Entry 4CR4 (electron microscopy, 8.80 A resolution (very low resolution: no residue pairs are listed; an interface is given only as per-side residue counts)); this record covers chains K and L of the 33 polymer chains in the assembly.

Chain K:
Molecule: 26S protease regulatory subunit 6B homolog
From: Saccharomyces cerevisiae
UniProt: P33298 (PRS6B_YEAST); residues 1-428 here = UniProt positions 1-428
Sequence (428 residues; numbered 1 to 428; the number before each row is that of its first residue):
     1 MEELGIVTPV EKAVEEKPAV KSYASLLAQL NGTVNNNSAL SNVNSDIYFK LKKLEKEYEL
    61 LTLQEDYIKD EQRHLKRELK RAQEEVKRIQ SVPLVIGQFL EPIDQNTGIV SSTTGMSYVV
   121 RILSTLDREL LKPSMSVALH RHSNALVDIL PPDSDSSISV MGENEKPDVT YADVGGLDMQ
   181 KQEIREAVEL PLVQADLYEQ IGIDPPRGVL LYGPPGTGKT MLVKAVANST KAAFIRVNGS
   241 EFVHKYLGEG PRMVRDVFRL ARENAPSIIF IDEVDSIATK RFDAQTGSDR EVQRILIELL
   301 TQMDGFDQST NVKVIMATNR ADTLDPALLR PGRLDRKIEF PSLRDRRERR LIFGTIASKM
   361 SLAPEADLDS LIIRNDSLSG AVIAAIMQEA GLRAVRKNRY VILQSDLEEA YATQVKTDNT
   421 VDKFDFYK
Unresolved in the structure: 1-47
Curated features (UniProtKB/Swiss-Prot):
  - binding site (ATP): Gly213 to Thr220
  - modified residue: Met1 (N-acetylmethionine)
  - cross-link: Lys280 (Glycyl lysine isopeptide (Lys-Gly) (interchain with G-Cter in ubiquitin))

Chain L:
Molecule: 26S protease subunit RPT4
From: Saccharomyces cerevisiae
UniProt: P53549 (PRS10_YEAST); residues 1-437 here = UniProt positions 1-437
Sequence (437 residues; numbered 1 to 437; the number before each row is that of its first residue):
     1 MSEEQDPLLA GLGETSGDNH TQQSHEQQPE QPQETEEHHE EEPSRVDPEQ EAHNKALNQF
    61 KRKLLEHRRY DDQLKQRRQN IRDLEKLYDK TENDIKALQS IGQLIGEVMK ELSEEKYIVK
   121 ASSGPRYIVG VRNSVDRSKL KKGVRVTLDI TTLTIMRILP RETDPLVYNM TSFEQGEITF
   181 DGIGGLTEQI RELREVIELP LKNPEIFQRV GIKPPKGVLL YGPPGTGKTL LAKAVAATIG
   241 ANFIFSPASG IVDKYIGESA RIIREMFAYA KEHEPCIIFM DEVDAIGGRR FSEGTSADRE
   301 IQRTLMELLT QMDGFDNLGQ TKIIMATNRP DTLDPALLRP GRLDRKVEIP LPNEAGRLEI
   361 FKIHTAKVKK TGEFDFEAAV KMSDGFNGAD IRNCATEAGF FAIRDDRDHI NPDDLMKAVR
   421 KVAEVKKLEG TIEYQKL
Unresolved in the structure: 1-66, 428-437
Curated features (UniProtKB/Swiss-Prot):
  - binding site (ATP): Gly222 to Thr229
  - modified residue: Ser2 (N-acetylserine)

How chain K and chain L interact:
At this resolution (9 A) residue pairs are not listed: 56 residues of chain K and 54 of chain L lie at the interface.

Overview:
Chain K and chain L form an interface of 56 and 54 residues respectively. Curated annotation (UniProt) lists 8
ATP-binding residues on chain K; 8 ATP-binding residues on chain L.
Chain K is 26S protease regulatory subunit 6B homolog and chain L is 26S protease subunit RPT4, both from
Saccharomyces cerevisiae; the structure, Deep classification of a large cryo-EM dataset defines the
conformational landscape of the 26S proteasome, was determined by electron microscopy, deposited together with
4CR2 and 4CR3.
